PDB entry 7RLT | electron microscopy, 3.70 A resolution | chains A and C of the 4 polymer chains in the assembly

Chain A (and C):
Protein: Cytosolic 10-formyltetrahydrofolate dehydrogenase
From: Rattus norvegicus
Notes: EC 1.5.1.6; chain C of this document is another copy of the same molecule, construct and numbering; everything in this record applies to it too
UniProt: P28037 (AL1L1_RAT); numbering as in UniProt (aligned over 1-902)
Amino-acid sequence (902 residues; each row starts with the number of its first residue):
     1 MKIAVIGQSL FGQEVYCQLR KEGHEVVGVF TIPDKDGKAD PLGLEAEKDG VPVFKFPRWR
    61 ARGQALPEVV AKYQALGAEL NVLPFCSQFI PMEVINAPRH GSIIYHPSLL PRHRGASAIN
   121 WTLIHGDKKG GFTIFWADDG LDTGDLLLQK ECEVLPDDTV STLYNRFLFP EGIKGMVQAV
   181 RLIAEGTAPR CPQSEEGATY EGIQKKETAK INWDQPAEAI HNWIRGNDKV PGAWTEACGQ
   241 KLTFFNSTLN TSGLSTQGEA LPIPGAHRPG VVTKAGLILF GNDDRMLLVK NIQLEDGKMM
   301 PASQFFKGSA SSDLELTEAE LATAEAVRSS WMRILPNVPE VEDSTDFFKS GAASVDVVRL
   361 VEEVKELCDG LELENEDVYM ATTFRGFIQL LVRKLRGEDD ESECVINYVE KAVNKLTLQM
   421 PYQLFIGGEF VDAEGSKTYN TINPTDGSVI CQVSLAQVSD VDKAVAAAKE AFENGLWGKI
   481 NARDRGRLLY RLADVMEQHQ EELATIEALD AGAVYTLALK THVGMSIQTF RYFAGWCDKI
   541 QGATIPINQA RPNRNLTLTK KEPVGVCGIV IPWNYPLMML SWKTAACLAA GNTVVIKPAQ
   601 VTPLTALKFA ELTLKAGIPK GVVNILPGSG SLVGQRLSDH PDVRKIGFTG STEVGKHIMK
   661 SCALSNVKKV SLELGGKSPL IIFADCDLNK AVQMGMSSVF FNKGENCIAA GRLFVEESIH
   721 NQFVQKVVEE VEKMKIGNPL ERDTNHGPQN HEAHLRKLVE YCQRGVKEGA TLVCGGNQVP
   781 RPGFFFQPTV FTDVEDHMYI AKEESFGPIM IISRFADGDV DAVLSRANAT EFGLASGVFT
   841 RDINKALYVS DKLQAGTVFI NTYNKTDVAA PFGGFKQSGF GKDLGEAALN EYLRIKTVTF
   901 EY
Unresolved in the structure: 1-314, 398-404
Covalently attached groups: 4'-phosphopantetheine (PNS) linked to Ser-354, Cys-707
Residues lining bound ligands: 4'-phosphopantetheine (PNS): Lys-520, Thr-521, Met-525, Asn-574, Tyr-575, Met-578, Met-579, Trp-582, Phe-701, Asn-706, Ile-708, Asn-864, Lys-865, Thr-866, Phe-872
From the paper describing this entry:
  - binding site for 4'-phosphopantetheine: Ser-354, Cys-707
  - catalytic residues: Cys-707 (citing earlier work)

Interface between chain A and chain C:
Residue-residue contacts (83):
  Arg-333(A) with Asp-743(C), salt bridge
  Pro-336(A) with Gln-693(C); Glu-730(C); Lys-733(C), hydrogen bond (backbone-side chain)
  Asn-337(A) with Asn-689(C)
  Gly-351(A) with Gln-693(C)
  Ser-354(A) with Lys-520(C)
  Val-355(A) with Leu-517(C), hydrophobic
  Val-358(A) with Thr-516(C)
  Arg-359(A) with Thr-516(C); Asn-745(C), hydrogen bond
  Glu-362(A) with Tyr-515(C); Leu-519(C); Arg-742(C), salt bridge
  Glu-363(A) with Arg-742(C); Asp-743(C), hydrogen bond (side chain-backbone)
  Glu-366(A) with Arg-742(C), salt bridge
  Arg-483(A) with Gln-528(C); Asp-867(C), salt bridge; Val-868(C); Ala-869(C)
  Arg-487(A) with Tyr-490(C); Asp-494(C), salt bridge; Glu-497(C), salt bridge; Arg-531(C)
  Tyr-490(A) with Arg-487(C); Tyr-490(C), hydrophobic
  Asp-494(A) with Arg-487(C), salt bridge
  Glu-497(A) with Arg-487(C), salt bridge
  Tyr-515(A) with Glu-362(C)
  Thr-516(A) with Val-358(C); Arg-359(C)
  Leu-517(A) with Val-355(C), hydrophobic
  Leu-519(A) with Glu-362(C)
  Lys-520(A) with Ser-354(C)
  Gln-528(A) with Arg-483(C)
  Arg-531(A) with Arg-487(C)
  Tyr-532(A) with Asp-538(C); Lys-539(C), hydrogen bond (backbone-side chain)
  Gly-535(A) with Lys-539(C)
  Trp-536(A) with Lys-539(C)
  Asp-538(A) with Tyr-532(C); Ala-869(C)
  Lys-539(A) with Tyr-532(C), hydrogen bond (side chain-backbone); Gly-535(C); Trp-536(C)
  Gln-541(A) with Glu-886(C), hydrogen bond
  Arg-554(A) with Tyr-848(C); Asp-851(C), salt bridge; Lys-852(C)
  Leu-556(A) with Leu-847(C), hydrophobic
  Asn-689(A) with Asn-337(C)
  Gln-693(A) with Pro-336(C); Gly-351(C)
  Glu-730(A) with Pro-336(C)
  Lys-733(A) with Pro-336(C), hydrogen bond (side chain-backbone)
  Arg-742(A) with Glu-362(C), salt bridge; Glu-363(C); Glu-366(C), salt bridge
  Asp-743(A) with Arg-333(C), salt bridge; Glu-363(C), hydrogen bond (backbone-side chain)
  Asn-745(A) with Arg-359(C), hydrogen bond
  Ile-843(A) with Phe-900(C), hydrophobic
  Asn-844(A) with Tyr-902(C)
  Leu-847(A) with Leu-556(C), hydrophobic; Phe-900(C), hydrophobic; Tyr-902(C)
  Tyr-848(A) with Arg-554(C); Tyr-902(C)
  Asp-851(A) with Arg-554(C), salt bridge; Tyr-902(C), hydrogen bond
  Lys-852(A) with Arg-554(C)
  Asp-867(A) with Arg-483(C), salt bridge
  Val-868(A) with Arg-483(C)
  Ala-869(A) with Arg-483(C); Asp-538(C)
  Glu-886(A) with Gln-541(C)
  Phe-900(A) with Ile-843(C), hydrophobic; Leu-847(C), hydrophobic
  Tyr-902(A) with Asn-844(C); Leu-847(C); Tyr-848(C); Asp-851(C), hydrogen bond
Interface residues without a listed pair, chain A (54 interface residues in all): Ala-352, Gly-486, Phe-701, Glu-901
Interface residues without a listed pair, chain C (54 interface residues in all): Ala-352, Gly-486, Phe-701, Glu-901

In short:
The chain A/chain C interface involves 54 residues from each chain, with 11 hydrogen bonds and 14 salt
bridges. Among the polar pairs are Arg-333(A)/Asp-743(C), Glu-362(A)/Arg-742(C) and Glu-366(A)/Arg-742(C).
Covalently linked 4'-phosphopantetheine: at Ser-354(A) and Cys-707(A). From the paper: the catalytic residue
Cys-707(A); a binding site for 4'-phosphopantetheine at Ser-354(A) and Cys-707(A).
Both chains are Cytosolic 10-formyltetrahydrofolate dehydrogenase (Rattus norvegicus). Entry 7RLT (Structure
of ligand-free ALDH1L1 (10-formyltetrahydrofolate dehydrogenase)) was determined by electron microscopy
together with 7RLU from the same study.
